Entry 1I6I (X-ray diffraction, 2.00 A resolution); this record covers chain A.

[Chain A]
Name: Kinesin-like protein KIF1A
Source organism: Mus musculus
Notes: fragment: motor domain
UniProt: P33173 (KIF1A_MOUSE); residues 1-355 here = UniProt positions 1-355
Amino-acid sequence (366 residues; each row starts with the number of its first residue):
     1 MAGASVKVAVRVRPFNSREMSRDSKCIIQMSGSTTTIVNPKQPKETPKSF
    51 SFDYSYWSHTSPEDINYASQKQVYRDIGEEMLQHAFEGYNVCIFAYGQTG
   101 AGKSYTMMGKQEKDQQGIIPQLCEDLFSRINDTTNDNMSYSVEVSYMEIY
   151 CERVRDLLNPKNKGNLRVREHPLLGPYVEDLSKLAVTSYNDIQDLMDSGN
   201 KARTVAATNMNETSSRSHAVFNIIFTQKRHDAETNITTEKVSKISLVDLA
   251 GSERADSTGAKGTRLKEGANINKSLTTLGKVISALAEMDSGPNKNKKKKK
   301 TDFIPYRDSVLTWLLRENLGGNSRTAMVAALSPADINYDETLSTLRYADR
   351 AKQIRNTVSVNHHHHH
Disordered / not traced: 1-2, 254-268, 290-302, 359-361
Sequence notes: engineered mutation Ala202 (Pro in P33173)
Metal / ion sites: Mg2+: Ser104 (together with AMP-PCP)
Small-molecule neighbours: AMP-PCP (ACP; phosphomethylphosphonic acid adenylate ester): Arg11, Arg13, Pro14, Ser58, Tyr67, Gln98, Thr99, Gly100, Ala101, Gly102, Lys103, Ser104, Tyr105, Lys110, Ser215, Gly251

[Overview]
Chain A binds AMP-PCP.
Chain A is Kinesin-like protein KIF1A (Mus musculus); the structure, Crystal structure of the KIF1A motor
domain complexed with Mg-amppcp, was determined by X-ray diffraction together with 1IA0 and 1I5S from the same
study.
